PDB entry 7YOU | electron microscopy, 3.41 A resolution | chains A and B of the 5 polymer chains in the assembly

Chain A:
Name: RNA-directed RNA polymerase L
Organism: Avian orthoavulavirus 1
Notes: EC 2.7.7.48, 3.6.1.-, 2.7.7.88, 2.1.1.-
Reference sequence: A0A0S2UX53 (A0A0S2UX53_9MONO); numbering as in UniProt (aligned over 1-2204)
Sequence (2211 residues; row label = number of the first residue in the row):
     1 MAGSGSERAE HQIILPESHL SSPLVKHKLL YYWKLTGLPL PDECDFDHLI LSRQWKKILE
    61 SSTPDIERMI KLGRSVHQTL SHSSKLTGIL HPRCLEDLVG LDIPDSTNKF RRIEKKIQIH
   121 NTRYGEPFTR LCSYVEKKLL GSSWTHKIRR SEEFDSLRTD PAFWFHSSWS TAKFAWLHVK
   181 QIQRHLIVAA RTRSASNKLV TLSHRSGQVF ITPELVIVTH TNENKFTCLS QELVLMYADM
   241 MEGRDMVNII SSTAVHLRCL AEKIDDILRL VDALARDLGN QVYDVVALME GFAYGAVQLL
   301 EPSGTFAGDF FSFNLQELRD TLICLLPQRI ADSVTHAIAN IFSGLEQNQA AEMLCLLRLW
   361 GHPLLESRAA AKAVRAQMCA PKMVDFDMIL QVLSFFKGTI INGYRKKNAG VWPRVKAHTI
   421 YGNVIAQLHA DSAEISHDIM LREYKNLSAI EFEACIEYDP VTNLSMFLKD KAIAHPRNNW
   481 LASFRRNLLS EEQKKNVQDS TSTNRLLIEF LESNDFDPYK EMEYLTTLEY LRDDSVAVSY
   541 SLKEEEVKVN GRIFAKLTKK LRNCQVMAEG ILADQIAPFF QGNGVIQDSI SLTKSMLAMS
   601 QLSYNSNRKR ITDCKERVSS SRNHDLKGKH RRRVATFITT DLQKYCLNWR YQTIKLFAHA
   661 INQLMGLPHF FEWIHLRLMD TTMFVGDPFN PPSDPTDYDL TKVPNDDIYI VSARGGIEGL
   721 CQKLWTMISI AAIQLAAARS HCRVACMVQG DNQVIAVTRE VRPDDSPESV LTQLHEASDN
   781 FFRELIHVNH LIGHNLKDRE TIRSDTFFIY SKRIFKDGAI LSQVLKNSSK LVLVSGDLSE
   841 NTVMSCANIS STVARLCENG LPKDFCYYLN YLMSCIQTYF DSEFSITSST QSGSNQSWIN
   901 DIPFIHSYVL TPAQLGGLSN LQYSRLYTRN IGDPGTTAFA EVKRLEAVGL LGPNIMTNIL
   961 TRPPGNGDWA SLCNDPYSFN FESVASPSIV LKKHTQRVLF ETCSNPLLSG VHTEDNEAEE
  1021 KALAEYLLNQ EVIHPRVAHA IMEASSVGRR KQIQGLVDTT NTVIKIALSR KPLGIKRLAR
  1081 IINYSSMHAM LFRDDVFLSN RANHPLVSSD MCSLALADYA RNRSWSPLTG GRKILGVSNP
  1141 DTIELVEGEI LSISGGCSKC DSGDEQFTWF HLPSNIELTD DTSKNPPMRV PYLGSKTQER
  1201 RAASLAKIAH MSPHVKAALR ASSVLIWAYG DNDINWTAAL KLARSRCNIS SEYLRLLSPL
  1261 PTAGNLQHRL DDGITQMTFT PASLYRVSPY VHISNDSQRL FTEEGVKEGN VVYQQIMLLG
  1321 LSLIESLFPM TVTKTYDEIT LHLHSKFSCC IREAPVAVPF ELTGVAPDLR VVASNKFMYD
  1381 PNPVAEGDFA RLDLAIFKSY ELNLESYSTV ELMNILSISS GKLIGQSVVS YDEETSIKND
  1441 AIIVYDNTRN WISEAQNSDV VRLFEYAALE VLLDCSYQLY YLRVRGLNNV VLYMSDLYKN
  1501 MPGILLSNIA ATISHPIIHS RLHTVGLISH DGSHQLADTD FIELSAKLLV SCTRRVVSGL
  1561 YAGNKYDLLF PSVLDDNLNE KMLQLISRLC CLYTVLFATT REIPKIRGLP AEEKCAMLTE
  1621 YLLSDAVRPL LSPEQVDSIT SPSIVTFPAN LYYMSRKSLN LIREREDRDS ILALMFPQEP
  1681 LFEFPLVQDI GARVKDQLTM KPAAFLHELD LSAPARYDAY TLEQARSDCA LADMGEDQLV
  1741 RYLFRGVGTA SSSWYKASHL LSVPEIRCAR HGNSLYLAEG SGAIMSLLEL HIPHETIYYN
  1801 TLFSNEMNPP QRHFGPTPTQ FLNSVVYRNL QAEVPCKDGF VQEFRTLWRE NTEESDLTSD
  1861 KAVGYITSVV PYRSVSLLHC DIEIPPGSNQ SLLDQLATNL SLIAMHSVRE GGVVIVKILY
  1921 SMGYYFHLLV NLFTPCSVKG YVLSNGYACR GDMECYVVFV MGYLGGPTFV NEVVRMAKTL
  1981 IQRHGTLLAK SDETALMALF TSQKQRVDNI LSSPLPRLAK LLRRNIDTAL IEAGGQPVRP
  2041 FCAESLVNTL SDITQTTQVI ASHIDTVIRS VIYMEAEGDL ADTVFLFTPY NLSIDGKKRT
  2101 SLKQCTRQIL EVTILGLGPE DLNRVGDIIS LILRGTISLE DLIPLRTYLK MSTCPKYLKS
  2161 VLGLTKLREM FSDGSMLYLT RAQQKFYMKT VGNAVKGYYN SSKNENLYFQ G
Disordered / not traced: 1-7, 545-552, 584-586, 611-628, 890-893, 1269-1276, 1305-1309, 1432-1441, 1459-1460, 1574-1578, 1598-1600, 1626-1633, 1642-1644, 1677-1695, 1719-1736, 2049-2052, 2077-2093, 2202-2211
Cystine bridges: Cys1112-Cys1350, Cys1157-Cys1160
Sequence notes: expression tag (2205-2211)
Reported in the primary citation:
  - conformationally variable residues (loop rearrangement): Phe1279
  - mutagenesis - R552A, I553A, Y645A, D751A, N752A: decreased catalytic activity
  - mutagenesis - D641A, E718A: unchanged catalytic activity
  - catalytic residues: Gly750 to Asn752

Chain B:
Name: NDV P protein
Organism: Avian orthoavulavirus 1
Reference sequence: A0A0S2UXI9 (A0A0S2UXI9_9MONO); numbering as in UniProt (aligned over 1-399)
Sequence (399 residues; row label = number of the first residue in the row):
     1 MATFTDAEID ELFETSGTVI DSIITAQGKP VETVGRSAIP QGKTKALSLA WEKHGNTNTP
    61 AAQESAGEQD QHGQNQASNS NRATPEEGPH SSQAQAATQP QEDANESQLK TGASSSLLSM
   121 LDKLSNKSSN AKKGPPQSPP QQALHSKGSP AVEQTQHGAN QGRAQQETGH QAAPSPGPPG
   181 TGVNIAFPGQ RGVSPQSVGA TQPAPQSGQN QGSTPASADH VQPPVDFVQA MMSMMEAISQ
   241 RVSKIDYQLD LVLKQTSSIP TMRSEIQQLK TSVAVMEANL GMMKILDPGC ANVSSLSDLR
   301 AVAKSHPVLI AGPGDPSPYV TQGGEIALNK LSQPVPHPSD LIKHATSGGP DIGIERDTVR
   361 ALILSRPMHP SSSSKLLSKL DSAGSVEEIR KIKRLALNG
Disordered / not traced: 1-260, 302-399

Interface between chain A and chain B:
Residue-residue contacts (47):
  Cys379(A) with Gly289(B); Cys290(B), hydrogen bond (backbone-backbone); Ala291(B), hydrogen bond (backbone-backbone)
  Pro381(A) with Asp287(B); Gly289(B)
  Lys382(A) with Ile285(B); Leu286(B); Asp287(B), hydrogen bond (backbone-backbone)
  Met383(A) with Lys284(B); Ile285(B); Leu286(B), hydrophobic
  Val384(A) with Lys284(B); Ile285(B), hydrogen bond (backbone-backbone)
  Asp385(A) with Gly281(B); Met283(B); Lys284(B)
  Phe386(A) with Met283(B), hydrogen bond (backbone-backbone); Ile285(B), hydrophobic
  Asp387(A) with Gly281(B)
  Lys445(A) with Leu280(B)
  Gln652(A) with Ile285(B); Asp287(B), hydrogen bond
  Asp680(A) with Leu296(B); Arg300(B), salt bridge
  Thr681(A) with Leu296(B)
  Thr682(A) with Leu296(B)
  Thr701(A) with Ser295(B); Leu296(B); Ser297(B), hydrogen bond (backbone-side chain)
  Lys702(A) with Ser295(B)
  Val703(A) with Ser295(B)
  Pro704(A) with Val293(B), hydrophobic; Ser294(B)
  Asn705(A) with Cys290(B); Asn292(B); Ser294(B), hydrogen bond (backbone-backbone)
  Asp706(A) with Val293(B)
  Val711(A) with Cys290(B), hydrogen bond (backbone-side chain); Ser294(B); Ser295(B); Leu296(B); Leu299(B), hydrophobic
  Ser712(A) with Cys290(B); Leu296(B); Leu299(B)
  Arg714(A) with Asp287(B), salt bridge; Pro288(B)
Interface residues without a listed pair, chain A (26 interface residues in all): Ala380, Arg650, Met679, Leu791

Summary:
26 residues of chain A and 19 residues of chain B are in contact, with 9 hydrogen bonds and 2 salt bridges.
Polar contacts include Asp680(A)-Arg300(B), Arg714(A)-Asp287(B) and Gln652(A)-Asp287(B). The paper reports the
catalytic residue Gly750(A); R552A, I553A and Y645A of chain A, among others, reduce catalytic activity; 7
substitutions were tested in all.
Chain A is RNA-directed RNA polymerase L and chain B is NDV P protein, both from Avian orthoavulavirus 1; the
structure, Cryo-EM structure of RNA polymerase in complex with P protein tetramer of Newcastle disease virus,
was determined by electron microscopy together with 7YOT and 7YOV from the same study.
